4MUQ - chain A; structure by X-ray diffraction, 1.36 A resolution.

Chain A:
Molecule: D, D-dipeptidase/D, D-carboxypeptidase
From: Enterococcus faecalis
Notes: fragment: VanXYg
Reference sequence: Q9KHL8 (Q9KHL8_ENTFL); residue numbers follow UniProt; this construct covers 1-254
Chain sequence (255 residues; row label = number of the first residue in the row; numbering starts at 0):
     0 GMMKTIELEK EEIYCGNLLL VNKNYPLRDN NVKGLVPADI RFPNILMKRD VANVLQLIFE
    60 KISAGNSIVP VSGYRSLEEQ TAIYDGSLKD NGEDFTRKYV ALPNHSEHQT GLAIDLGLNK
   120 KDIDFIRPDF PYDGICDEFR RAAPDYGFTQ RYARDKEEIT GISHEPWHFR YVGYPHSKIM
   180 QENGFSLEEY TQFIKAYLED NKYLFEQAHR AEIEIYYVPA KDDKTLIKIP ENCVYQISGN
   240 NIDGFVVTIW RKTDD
Disordered / not traced: 251-254
Differences from the reference sequence: expression tag (0)
Metal / ion sites: Zn2+: H107, D114, H167 (together with 2D8, LY0)
Small-molecule neighbours: 2D8 / LY0: R74, Q79, I82, Y98, V99, A100, S105, E106, H107, D114, F124, I125, Y151, I161, E164, W166, H167
From the paper describing this entry:
  - binding site for the ligand LY0: R74, Q79, I82, V99, A100, S105, I161
  - contacts within the chain: S71-R74 (hydrogen bond), R74-Q79 (hydrogen bond)
  - binding site for the ligand 2D8: R74, Q79, I82, V99, A100, S105, I161
  - mutagenesis - Q79E, I125A: decreased catalytic activity
  - mutagenesis - S71D: increased catalytic activity
  - mutagenesis - I82A: increased catalytic activity on d-Ala-d-Ala
  - specificity-determining residues: Q79 (by similarity / conservation)

Summary:
Ligands of chain A: 2D8 / LY0. The Zn2+ site is built by H107, D114 and H167. From the paper: a binding site
for the ligand LY0 at R74, Q79 and I82 among others; Q79E and I125A reduce catalytic activity; 4 substitutions
were tested in all.
Chain A is D, D-dipeptidase/D, D-carboxypeptidase (Enterococcus faecalis); the structure, Crystal Structure of
Vancomycin Resistance D,D-dipeptidase VanXYg in complex with D-Ala-D-Ala phosphinate analog, was determined by
X-ray diffraction (same publication as 4MUS, 4MUT, 4MUR and 4F78).
